Entry 5NW1 (X-ray diffraction, 2.10 A resolution); this record covers chains B and C of the 3 polymer chains in the assembly.

[Chain B]
Protein: Elongin-C
From: Homo sapiens
UniProtKB: Q15369 (ELOC_HUMAN); residue numbers follow UniProt; this construct covers 17-112
Amino-acid sequence (97 residues; each row starts with the number of its first residue):
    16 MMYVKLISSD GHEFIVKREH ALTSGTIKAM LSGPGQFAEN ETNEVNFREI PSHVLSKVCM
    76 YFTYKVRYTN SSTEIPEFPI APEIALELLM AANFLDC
Not modelled in the structure: 48-57
Differences from the reference sequence: initiating methionine (16)

[Chain C]
Protein: Von Hippel-Lindau disease tumor suppressor
From: Homo sapiens
UniProtKB: P40337 (VHL_HUMAN); residue numbers follow UniProt; this construct covers 54-213
Amino-acid sequence (162 residues; row label = number of the first residue in the row):
    52 GSMEAGRPRP VLRSVNSREP SQVIFCNRSP RVVLPVWLNF DGEPQPYPTL PPGTGRRIHS
   112 YRGHLWLFRD AGTHDGLLVN QTELFVPSLN VDGQPIFANI TLPVYTLKER CLQVVRSLVK
   172 PENYRRLDIV RSLYEDLEDH PNVQKDLERL TQERIAHQRM GD
Not modelled in the structure: 52-61, 203-213
Differences from the reference sequence: expression tag (52-53)
Modified / non-standard residues: C77 (S-(dimethylarsenic)cysteine; CAS)
Small-molecule neighbours: 9BH ((2S,4R)-1-[(2S)-2-(cyclobutylcarbonylamino)-3,3-dimethyl-butanoyl]-N-[[4-(4-methyl-1,3-thiazol-5-yl)phenyl]methyl]-4-oxidanyl-pyrrolidine-2-carboxamide): N67, R69, F76, P86, W88, F91, Y98, P99, L101, R107, I109, H110, S111, Y112, H115, W117
UniProt features mapped onto this chain:
  - region: T157 to V166 (Interaction with Elongin BC complex)
What the authors report for this chain:
  - conformationally variable residues (side-chain flip): R69
  - binding site for 9BH: R69

[Interface between chain B and chain C]
Residue-residue contacts - 31 pairs, chain B then chain C:
  Y76(B) with Y156(C), hydrogen bond (side chain-backbone); T157(C); L158(C), hydrogen bond (side chain-backbone)
  Y83(B) with V155(C)
  S86(B) with Q132(C), hydrogen bond (backbone-side chain)
  S87(B) with Q132(C)
  E89(B) with R79(C)
  I90(B) with L153(C); V155(C), hydrophobic
  P91(B) with L153(C)
  E92(B) with P81(C); R82(C), salt bridge; L153(C); R161(C), salt bridge
  F93(B) with L158(C), hydrophobic; R161(C), hydrogen bond (backbone-side chain)
  I95(B) with R161(C); C162(C), hydrophobic
  P97(B) with L169(C), hydrophobic
  A100(B) with V165(C), hydrophobic
  L103(B) with C162(C), hydrophobic
  L104(B) with K159(C); C162(C); L163(C), hydrophobic
  A107(B) with L158(C), hydrophobic; K159(C)
  N108(B) with K159(C), hydrogen bond; L184(C)
  C112(B) with T157(C); L158(C), hydrogen bond (backbone-backbone); K159(C), hydrogen bond (backbone-backbone)
Other interface residues (no listed pair), chain B (23 interface residues in all): V73, Y79, K80, T84, L101, M105
Other interface residues (no listed pair), chain C (23 interface residues in all): P154, Q164, V166, L178, D179, I180, D187

[In short]
The chain B/chain C interface involves 23 residues from each chain, with 7 hydrogen bonds and 2 salt bridges.
Polar contacts include E92(B)-R82(C), E92(B)-R161(C) and Y76(B)-Y156(C). Chain C binds compound 9BH. From the
paper: a binding site for 9BH at R69(C); conformational variability at R69(C).
Here chain B is Elongin-C and chain C is Von Hippel-Lindau disease tumor suppressor, both from Homo sapiens.
Entry 5NW1 (pVHL:EloB:EloC in complex with
(2S,4R)-1-((S)-2-(cyclobutanecarboxamido)-3,3-dimethylbutanoyl)-4-hydroxy-N-(4-(4-methylthiazol-5-yl)benzyl)pyrrolidine-2-carboxamide
(ligand 18)) was determined by X-ray diffraction, deposited together with 5NVV, 5NVW, 5NVX, 5NVY, 5NVZ, 5NW0
and 5NW2.
